2HII - chains A and C of the 3 polymer chains in the assembly; structure by X-ray diffraction, 2.79 A resolution.

[Chain A]
Protein: PCNA1 (SSO0397)
From: Sulfolobus solfataricus
Reference sequence: P57766 (PCNA2_SULSO); residue numbers follow UniProt; this construct covers 1-249
Sequence (257 residues; each row starts with the number of its first residue):
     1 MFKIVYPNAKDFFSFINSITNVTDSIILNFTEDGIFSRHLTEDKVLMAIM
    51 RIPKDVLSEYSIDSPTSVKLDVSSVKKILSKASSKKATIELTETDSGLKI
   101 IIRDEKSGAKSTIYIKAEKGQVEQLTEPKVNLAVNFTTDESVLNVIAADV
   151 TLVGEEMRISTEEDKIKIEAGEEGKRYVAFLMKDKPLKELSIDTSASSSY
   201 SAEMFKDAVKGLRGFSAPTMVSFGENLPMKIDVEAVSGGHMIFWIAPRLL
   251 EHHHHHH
Unresolved in the structure: 250-257
Modified positions: Mse1, Mse47, Mse50, Mse157, Mse182, Mse204, Mse220, Mse229, Mse241 (selenomethionine; parent Met)
Sequence notes: modified residue (1, 47, 50, 157, 182, 204, 220, 229, 241); cloning artifact (250-251); expression tag (252-257)

[Chain C]
Protein: PCNA3 (SSO0405)
From: Sulfolobus solfataricus
Reference sequence: P57765 (PCNA1_SULSO); numbering as in UniProt (aligned over 1-244)
Sequence (252 residues; numbered 1 to 252; the number before each row is that of its first residue):
     1 MKVVYDDVRVLKDIIQALARLVDEAVLKFKQDSVELVALDRAHISLISVN
    51 LPREMFKEYDVNDEFKFGFNTQYLMKILKVAKRKEAIEIASESPDSVIIN
   101 IIGSTNREFNVRNLEVSEQEIPEINLQFDISATISSDGFKSAISEVSTVT
   151 DNVVVEGHEDRILIKAEGESEVEVEFSKDTGGLQDLEFSKESKNSYSAEY
   201 LDDVLSLTKLSDYVKISFGNQKPLQLFFNMEGGGKVTYLLAPKVLEHHHH
   251 HH
Unresolved in the structure: 244-252
Modified positions: Mse1, Mse55, Mse75, Mse230 (selenomethionine; parent Met)
Sequence notes: modified residue (1, 55, 75, 230); cloning artifact (245-246); expression tag (247-252)

[How chain A and chain C interact]
Residue-residue contacts - 31 pairs, chain A then chain C:
  Ser74(A) with Val149(C); Ser170(C)
  Lys77(A) with Thr148(C)
  Ile78(A) with Glu145(C); Thr148(C); Val149(C), hydrophobic; Val172(C), hydrophobic
  Lys81(A) with Ser144(C); Glu145(C); Thr148(C)
  Ser107(A) with Ser135(C); Gly138(C); Phe176(C); Gly182(C)
  Gly108(A) with Glu175(C); Thr180(C), hydrogen bond (backbone-side chain)
  Ala109(A) with Val174(C), hydrophobic; Glu175(C); Phe176(C), hydrophobic
  Lys110(A) with Glu173(C); Val174(C); Glu175(C), hydrogen bond (backbone-backbone)
  Ser111(A) with Glu145(C), hydrogen bond; Glu173(C); Val174(C)
  Thr112(A) with Glu171(C); Val172(C); Glu173(C), hydrogen bond (backbone-backbone)
  Ile113(A) with Glu171(C); Val172(C), hydrophobic
  Tyr114(A) with Glu171(C), hydrogen bond (backbone-backbone)
Other interface residues (no listed pair), chain A (14 interface residues in all): Ala82, Ser83
Other interface residues (no listed pair), chain C (16 interface residues in all): Ser141

[In short]
Chain A and chain C form an interface of 14 and 16 residues respectively, with 5 hydrogen bonds. Polar pairs
include Gly108(A)-Thr180(C), Ser111(A)-Glu145(C) and Lys110(A)-Glu175(C).
Here chain A is PCNA1 (SSO0397) and chain C is PCNA3 (SSO0405), both from Sulfolobus solfataricus. Entry 2HII
(heterotrimeric PCNA sliding clamp) was determined by X-ray diffraction together with 2HIK, 2HIV and 2HIX from
the same study.
